PDB entry 6SUP | X-ray diffraction, 2.00 A resolution | chain A

# Chain A
Protein: TcdB2, TccC3, Cell division control protein 42 homolog
From: Photorhabdus luminescens
Notes: EC 3.6.5.2
Reference sequence: chimeric construct of Q8GF99, Q8GF97, P60953: residues 32-1471 from Q8GF99 (Q8GF99_PHOLU) positions 32-1471 (same numbers); residues 1514-2157 from Q8GF97 positions 35-678 (UniProt number = residue number - 1479); residues 2328-2340 from P60953 positions 167-179 (UniProt number = residue number - 2161)
Sequence (2128 residues; each row starts with the number of its first residue; note: 181 numbers in that range are skipped by the numbering (no residue carries them; nothing is unmodelled there)):
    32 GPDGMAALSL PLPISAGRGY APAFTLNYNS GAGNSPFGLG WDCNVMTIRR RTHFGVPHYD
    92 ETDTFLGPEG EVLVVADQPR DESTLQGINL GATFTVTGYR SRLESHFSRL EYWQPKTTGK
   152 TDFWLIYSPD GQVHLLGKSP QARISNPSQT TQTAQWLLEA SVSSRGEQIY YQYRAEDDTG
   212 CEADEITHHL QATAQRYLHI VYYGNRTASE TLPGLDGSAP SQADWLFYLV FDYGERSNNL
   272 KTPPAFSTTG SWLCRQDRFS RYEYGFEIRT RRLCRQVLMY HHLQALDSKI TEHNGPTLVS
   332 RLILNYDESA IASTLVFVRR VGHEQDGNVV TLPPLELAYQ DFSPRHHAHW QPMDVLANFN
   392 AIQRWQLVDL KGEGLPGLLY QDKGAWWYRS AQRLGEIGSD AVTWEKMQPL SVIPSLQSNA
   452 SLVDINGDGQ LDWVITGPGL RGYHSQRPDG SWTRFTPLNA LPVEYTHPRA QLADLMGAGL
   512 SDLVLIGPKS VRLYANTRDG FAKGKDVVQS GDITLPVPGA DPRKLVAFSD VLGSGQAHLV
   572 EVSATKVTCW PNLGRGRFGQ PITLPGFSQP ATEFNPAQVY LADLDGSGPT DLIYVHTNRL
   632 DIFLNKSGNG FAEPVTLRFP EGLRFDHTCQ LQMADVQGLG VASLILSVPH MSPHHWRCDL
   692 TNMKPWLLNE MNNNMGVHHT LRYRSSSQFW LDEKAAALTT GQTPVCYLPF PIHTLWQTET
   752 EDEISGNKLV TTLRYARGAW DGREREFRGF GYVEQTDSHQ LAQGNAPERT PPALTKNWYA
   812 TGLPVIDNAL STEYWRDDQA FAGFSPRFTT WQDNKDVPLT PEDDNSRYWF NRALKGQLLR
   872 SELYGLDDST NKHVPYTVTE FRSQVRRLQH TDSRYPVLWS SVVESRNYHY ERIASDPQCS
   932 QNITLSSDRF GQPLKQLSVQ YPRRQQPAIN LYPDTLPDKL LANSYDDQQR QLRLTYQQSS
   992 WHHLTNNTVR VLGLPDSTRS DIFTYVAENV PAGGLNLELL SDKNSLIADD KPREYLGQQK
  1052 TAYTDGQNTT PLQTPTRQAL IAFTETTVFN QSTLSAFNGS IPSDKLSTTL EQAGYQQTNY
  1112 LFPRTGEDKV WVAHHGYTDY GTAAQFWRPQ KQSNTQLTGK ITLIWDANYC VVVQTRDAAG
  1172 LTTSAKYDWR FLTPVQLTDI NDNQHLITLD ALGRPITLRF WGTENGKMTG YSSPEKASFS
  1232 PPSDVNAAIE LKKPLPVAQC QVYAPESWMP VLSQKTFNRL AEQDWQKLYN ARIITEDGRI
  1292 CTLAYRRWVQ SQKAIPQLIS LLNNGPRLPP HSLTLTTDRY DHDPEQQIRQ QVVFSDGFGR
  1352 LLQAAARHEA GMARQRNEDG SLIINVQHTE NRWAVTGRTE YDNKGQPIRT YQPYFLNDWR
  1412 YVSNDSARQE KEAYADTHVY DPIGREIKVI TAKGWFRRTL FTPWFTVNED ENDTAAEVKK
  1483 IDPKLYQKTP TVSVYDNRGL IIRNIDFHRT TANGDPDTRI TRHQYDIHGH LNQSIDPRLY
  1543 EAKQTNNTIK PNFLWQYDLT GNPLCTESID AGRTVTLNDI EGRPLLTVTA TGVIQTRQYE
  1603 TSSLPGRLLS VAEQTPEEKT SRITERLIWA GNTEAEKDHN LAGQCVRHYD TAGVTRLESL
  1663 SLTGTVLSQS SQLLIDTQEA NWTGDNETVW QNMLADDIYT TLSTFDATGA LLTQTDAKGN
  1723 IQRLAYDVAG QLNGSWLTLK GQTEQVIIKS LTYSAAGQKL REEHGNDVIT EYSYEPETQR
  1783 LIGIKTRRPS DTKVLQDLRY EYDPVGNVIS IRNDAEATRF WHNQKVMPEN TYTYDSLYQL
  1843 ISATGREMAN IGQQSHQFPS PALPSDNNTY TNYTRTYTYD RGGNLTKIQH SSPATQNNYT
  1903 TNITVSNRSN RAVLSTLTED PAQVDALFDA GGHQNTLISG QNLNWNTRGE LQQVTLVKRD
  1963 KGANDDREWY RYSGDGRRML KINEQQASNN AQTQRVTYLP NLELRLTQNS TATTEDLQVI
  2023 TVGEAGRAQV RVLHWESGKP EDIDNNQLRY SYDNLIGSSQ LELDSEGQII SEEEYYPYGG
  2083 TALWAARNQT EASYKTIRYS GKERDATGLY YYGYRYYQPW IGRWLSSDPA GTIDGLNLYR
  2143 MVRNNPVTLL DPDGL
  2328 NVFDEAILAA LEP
Sequence notes: conflict Val-1017 (Gly in Q8GF99); linker (1483-1513)
Disulfides: Cys-212/Cys-285
Ligand contacts:
  - Mg2+ (MG), molecule 1: Leu-670, Tyr-714, Arg-715, Ser-716, His-744
  - Mg2+ (MG), molecule 2: Arg-1524, Gln-1526, Ile-1537, Tyr-1542, Lys-1545

# Summary
Bound to chain A: Mg2+.
Chain A is TcdB2, TccC3, Cell division control protein 42 homolog (Photorhabdus luminescens); the structure,
Crystal Structure of TcdB2-TccC3-Cdc42, was determined by X-ray diffraction together with 6SUQ from the same
study.
